Entry 3O1I (X-ray diffraction, 2.80 A resolution); this record covers chains A and D of the 4 polymer chains in the assembly.

# Chain A
Molecule: Sensor protein TorS
Organism: Vibrio parahaemolyticus
Notes: EC 2.7.13.3; fragment: Sensor Domain
UniProt: Q87ID1 (Q87ID1_VIBPA); residues 51-323 here = UniProt positions 51-323
Chain sequence (277 residues; row label = number of the first residue in the row):
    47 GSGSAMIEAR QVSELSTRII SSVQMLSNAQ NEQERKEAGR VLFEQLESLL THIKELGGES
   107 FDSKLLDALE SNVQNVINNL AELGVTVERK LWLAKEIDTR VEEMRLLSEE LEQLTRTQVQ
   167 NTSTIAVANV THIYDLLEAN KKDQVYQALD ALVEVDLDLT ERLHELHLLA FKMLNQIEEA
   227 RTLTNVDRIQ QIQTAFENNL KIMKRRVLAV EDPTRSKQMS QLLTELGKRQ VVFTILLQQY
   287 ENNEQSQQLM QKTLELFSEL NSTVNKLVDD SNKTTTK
Disordered / not traced: 47-48, 318-323
Differences from the reference sequence: expression tag (47-50); conflict K323 (Phe in Q87ID1)
Reported in the primary citation:
  - conformationally variable residues (loop rearrangement): E257, D258

# Chain D
Molecule: Periplasmic protein TorT
Organism: Vibrio parahaemolyticus
UniProt: Q87ID2 (Q87ID2_VIBPA); numbering as in UniProt (aligned over 31-329)
Chain sequence (304 residues; row label = number of the first residue in the row):
    26 GSGSDEKICA IYPHLKDSYW LSVNYGMVSE AEKQGVNLRV LEAGGYPNKS RQEQQLALCT
    86 QWGANAIILG TVDPHAYEHN LKSWVGNTPV FATVNQLDLD EEQSTLLKGE VGVDWYWMGY
   146 EAGKYLAERH PKGSGKTNIA LLLGPRTRGG TKPVTTGFYE AIKNSDIHIV DSFWADNDKE
   206 LQRNLVQRVI DMGNIDYIVG SAVAIEAAIS ELRSADKTHD IGLVSVYLSH GVYRGLLRNK
   266 VLFAPTDKMV QQGRLSVMQA AHYLRHQPYE KQASPIIKPL TPKTLHDDTI EESLSPSEYR
   326 PTFS
Disordered / not traced: 26-29, 172-176
Disulfides: C34-C84
Differences from the reference sequence: expression tag (26-30)

# Chain A / chain D interface
Pairs across the interface - 23 pairs, chain A then chain D:
  Y192(A) with R263(D)
  D196(A) with R259(D), salt bridge; R263(D), salt bridge; K265(D)
  A197(A) with R238(D)
  V199(A) with R259(D)
  E200(A) with I234(D); S235(D), hydrogen bond (backbone-side chain); R238(D), salt bridge; R259(D), salt bridge; K265(D), salt bridge
  D204(A) with K204(D), salt bridge; R208(D), salt bridge; S235(D), hydrogen bond
  R208(A) with E205(D); R208(D); E236(D), salt bridge
  E211(A) with E205(D)
  R251(A) with N209(D); R213(D)
  R252(A) with E205(D); L206(D)
  A255(A) with Q212(D)

# Overview
11 residues of chain A and 14 residues of chain D are in contact; the contacts include 2 hydrogen bonds and 8
salt bridges. Polar contacts include D196(A)-R259(D), D196(A)-R263(D) and E200(A)-R238(D). From the paper:
conformational variability at E257(A) and D258(A).
Chain A is Sensor protein TorS and chain D is Periplasmic protein TorT, both from Vibrio parahaemolyticus; the
structure, Crystal Structure of the TorS sensor domain - TorT complex in the absence of ligand, was determined
by X-ray diffraction, deposited together with 3O1H and 3O1J.
